PDB entry 6BBN | X-ray diffraction, 3.51 A resolution | chains C and E of the 6 polymer chains in the assembly

# Chain C
Name: Tubulin alpha-1B chain
From: Bos taurus
Reference sequence: P81947 (TBA1B_BOVIN); numbering as in UniProt (aligned over 1-451)
Sequence (451 residues; numbered 1 to 451; the number before each row is that of its first residue):
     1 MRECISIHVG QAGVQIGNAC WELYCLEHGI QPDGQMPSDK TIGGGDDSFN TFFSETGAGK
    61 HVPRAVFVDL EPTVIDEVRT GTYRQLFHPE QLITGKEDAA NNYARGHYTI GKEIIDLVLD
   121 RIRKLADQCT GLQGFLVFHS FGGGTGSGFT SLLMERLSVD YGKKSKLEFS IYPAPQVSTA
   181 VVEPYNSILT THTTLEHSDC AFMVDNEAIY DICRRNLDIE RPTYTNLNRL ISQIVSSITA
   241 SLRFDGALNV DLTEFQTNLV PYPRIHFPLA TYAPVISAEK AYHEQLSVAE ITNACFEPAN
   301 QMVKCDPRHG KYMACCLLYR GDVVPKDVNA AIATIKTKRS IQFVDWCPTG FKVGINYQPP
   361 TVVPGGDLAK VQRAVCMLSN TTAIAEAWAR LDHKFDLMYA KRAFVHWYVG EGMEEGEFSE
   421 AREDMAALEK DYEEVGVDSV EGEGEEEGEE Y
Disordered / not traced: 42-45, 441-451
Ion coordination: Mg2+: Asp-69 (together with GTP)
Residues lining bound ligands: GTP (guanosine-5'-triphosphate): Gly-10, Gln-11, Ala-12, Gln-15, Ile-16, Asp-69, Asp-98, Ala-99, Ala-100, Asn-101, Ser-140, Gly-142, Gly-143, Gly-144, Thr-145, Gly-146, Ile-171, Pro-173, Ala-174, Val-177, Ser-178, Thr-179, Glu-183, Asn-206, Tyr-224, Leu-227, Asn-228, Ile-231

# Chain E
Name: Kinesin-like protein KIF2A
From: Homo sapiens
Reference sequence: O00139 (KIF2A_HUMAN); residue numbers follow UniProt; this construct covers 153-553
Sequence (420 residues; each row starts with the number of its first residue):
   134 MGSSHHHHHH SSGLVPRGSS RRKSNCVKEV EKLQEKREKR RLQQQELREK RAQDVDATNP
   194 NYEIMCMIRD FRGSLDYRPL TTADPIDEHR ICVCVRKRPL NKKETQMKDL DVITIPSKDV
   254 VMVHEPKQKV DLTRYLENQT FRFDYAFDDS APNEMVYRFT ARPLVETIFE RGMATCFAYG
   314 QTGSGKTHTM GGDFSGKNQD CSKGIYALAA RDVFLMLKKP NYKKLELQVY ATFFEIYSGK
   374 VFDLLNRKTK LRVLEDGKQQ VQVVGLQERE VKCVEDVLKL IDIGNSCRTS GQTSANAHSS
   434 RSHAVFQIIL RRKGKLHGKF SLIDLAGNER GADTSSADRQ TRLEGAEINK SLLALKECIR
   494 ALGRNKPHTP FRASKLTQVL RDSFIGENSR TCMIATISPG MASCENTLNT LRYANRVKEL
Disordered / not traced: 134-156, 214-217, 327-334, 424-429, 553
Sequence notes: expression tag (134-152)
Ion coordination: Mg2+: Thr-320, Ser-433 (together with AMP-PNP)
Residues lining bound ligands: AMP-PNP (ANP; phosphoaminophosphonic acid-adenylate ester): Arg-229, Arg-231, Pro-232, Ala-284, Gln-314, Thr-315, Gly-316, Ser-317, Gly-318, Lys-319, Thr-320, His-321, Ser-432, Ser-433, Leu-458, Ala-459, Gly-460
Swiss-Prot annotation at these positions:
  - binding site (ATP): Gly-313 to Thr-320
  - natural variant: Ser-317 (S317N: In CDCBM3), His-321 (H321D: In CDCBM3)
Reported in the primary citation:
  - contacts within the chain: Arg-181/Glu-196 (salt bridge), Asp-264/Thr-266 (hydrogen bond)
  - binding site for AMP-PNP: Ser-433
  - Mg2+ coordination: Ser-433
  - conformationally variable residues (helix shift): Tyr-195 to Leu-208

# Chain C / chain E interface
Residue-residue contacts (38):
  Tyr-108(C) with Gly-464(E); Ala-465(E), hydrogen bond (side chain-backbone)
  Lys-112(C) with Thr-467(E); Ser-468(E)
  Glu-113(C) with Ala-470(E)
  Tyr-262(C) with Val-263(E), hydrophobic
  Pro-263(C) with Val-263(E); Leu-265(E), hydrophobic
  Ala-400(C) with Arg-493(E), hydrogen bond (backbone-side chain)
  Lys-401(C) with Glu-490(E)
  Arg-402(C) with Glu-490(E); Arg-493(E); Tyr-546(E)
  His-406(C) with Leu-486(E)
  Val-409(C) with Asn-482(E); Lys-483(E); Leu-486(E), hydrophobic
  Gly-410(C) with Ala-479(E)
  Gly-412(C) with Glu-462(E); Gly-464(E)
  Met-413(C) with Asn-482(E)
  Glu-414(C) with Glu-462(E); Arg-463(E), hydrogen bond (backbone-backbone); Asn-482(E); Glu-538(E); Asn-539(E)
  Glu-415(C) with Lys-489(E); Asn-542(E); Tyr-546(E), hydrogen bond
  Gly-416(C) with Glu-538(E); Asn-542(E)
  Glu-417(C) with Arg-463(E); Glu-538(E), hydrogen bond (backbone-side chain)
  Ser-419(C) with Arg-545(E), hydrogen bond
  Glu-420(C) with Glu-538(E)
  Glu-423(C) with Arg-545(E), salt bridge
  Asp-431(C) with Val-263(E)
  Glu-434(C) with Val-263(E)
Other interface residues (no listed pair), chain C (26 interface residues in all): Thr-109, Ile-265, Tyr-399, Val-405
Other interface residues (no listed pair), chain E (24 interface residues in all): Lys-262, Asp-264, Arg-475
Interface features reported in the paper:
  - pairs named by the authors: Tyr-262(C)/Val-263(E) (hydrophobic contact), Pro-263(C)/Val-263(E) (hydrophobic contact), Ile-265(C)/Val-263(E) (hydrophobic contact), Asp-431(C)/Val-263(E) (hydrophobic contact), Glu-434(C)/Val-263(E) (hydrophobic contact), Asp-264(E)/Tyr-262(C)
  - interface residues, chain E: Lys-262(E)

# Overview
26 residues of chain C face 24 of chain E across their interface; the contacts include 6 hydrogen bonds and 1
salt bridge. Polar pairs include Glu-423(C)/Arg-545(E), Tyr-108(C)/Ala-465(E) and Ala-400(C)/Arg-493(E). The
authors report hydrophobic contacts between Tyr-262(C) and Val-263(E), Pro-263(C) and Val-263(E) and
Ile-265(C) and Val-263(E) among others; a contact between Asp-264(E) and Tyr-262(C). The paper reports a
binding site for AMP-PNP at Ser-433(E); the interface residue Lys-262(E).
Chain C is Tubulin alpha-1B chain (Bos taurus) and chain E is Kinesin-like protein KIF2A (Homo sapiens); the
structure, Crystal structure of a curved tubulin complex induced by the kinesin-13 Kif2A, was determined by
X-ray diffraction.
